Entry 6P7O (X-ray diffraction, 1.75 A resolution); this record covers chain A.

[Chain A]
Molecule: E. coli MS115-1 NucC
From: Escherichia coli MS 115-1
UniProtKB: D7Y2H5 (D7Y2H5_ECOLX); residue numbers follow UniProt; this construct covers 1-241
Amino-acid sequence (241 residues; each row starts with the number of its first residue):
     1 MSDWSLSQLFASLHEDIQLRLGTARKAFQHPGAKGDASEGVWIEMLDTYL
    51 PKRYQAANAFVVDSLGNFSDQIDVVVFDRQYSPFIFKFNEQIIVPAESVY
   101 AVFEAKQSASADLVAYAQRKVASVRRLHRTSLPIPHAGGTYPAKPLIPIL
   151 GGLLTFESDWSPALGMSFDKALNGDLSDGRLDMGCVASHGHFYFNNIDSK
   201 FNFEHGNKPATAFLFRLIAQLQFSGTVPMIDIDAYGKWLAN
Not modelled in the structure: 1-3, 23-34, 241
Swiss-Prot annotation at these positions:
  - active site: Asp73, Glu104, Lys106
  - binding site (Mg(2+)): Asp73, Glu104
  - site: Arg53 (Binds cAAA), Tyr81 (Binds cAAA), His136 (Gate loop latch), Tyr141 (Gate loop latch), Thr226 (Binds cAAA)
  - mutagenesis: Trp4 (W4A: Decreased hexamer formation, retains endonuclease activity), Leu19 (L19A: Wild-type hexamer and endonuclease activity; L19D: No hexamer formation, no endonuclease activity), Ala27 (A27E/K: No hexamer formation, no endonuclease activity), Phe28 (F28A: No hexamer formation, no endonuclease activity, no phage immunity), Arg53 (R53A: Loss of endonuclease activity), Asp73 (D73N: Loss of endonuclease activity, no phage immunity), Tyr81 (Y81A: Loss of endonuclease activity), His136 (H136A: Loss of endonuclease activity), Tyr141 (Y141A: Loss of endonuclease activity), Thr226 (T226Y: Loss of endonuclease activity)
Bound ions: Mg2+: Asp73, Glu104, Ala105
What the authors report for this chain:
  - mutagenesis - F28A, D73N: abolished catalytic activity
  - Mg2+ coordination: Asp73, Glu104
  - catalytic residues: Asp73, Glu104
  - contacts within the chain: His136-Tyr141 (pi stacking)
  - mutagenesis - L19D/D73N: abolished binding to cAAA
  - mutagenesis - L19D, A27E, A27K: decreased catalytic activity
  - mutagenesis - W4A/D73N: decreased binding to cAAA
  - mutagenesis - W4A, L19A: unchanged catalytic activity on cAAA
  - mutagenesis - L19A/D73N: unchanged binding to cAAA

[Overview]
The Mg2+ site is built by Asp73, Glu104 and Ala105. From UniProt: 3 active-site residues, Mg2+-binding
residues Asp73 and Glu104 and 10 mutagenesis sites. The paper reports catalytic residues Asp73 and Glu104;
L19D, A27E and A27K reduce catalytic activity; 10 substitutions were tested in all.
Chain A is E. coli MS115-1 NucC (Escherichia coli MS 115-1); the structure, Structure of E. coli MS115-1 NucC,
Apo form, was determined by X-ray diffraction, deposited together with 6P7P, 6P7Q, 6Q1H and 6UXG.
